Entry 6QAE (X-ray diffraction, 2.49 A resolution); this record covers chain A.

# Chain A
Name: Cholinesterase
Source organism: Homo sapiens
Notes: EC 3.1.1.8
UniProt: P06276 (CHLE_HUMAN); residues -27 to 529 here correspond to UniProt positions 1-557 (UniProt number = residue number + 28)
Chain sequence (557 residues; row label = number of the first residue in the row; numbers below 1 keep their minus sign (Met-27 is residue -27)):
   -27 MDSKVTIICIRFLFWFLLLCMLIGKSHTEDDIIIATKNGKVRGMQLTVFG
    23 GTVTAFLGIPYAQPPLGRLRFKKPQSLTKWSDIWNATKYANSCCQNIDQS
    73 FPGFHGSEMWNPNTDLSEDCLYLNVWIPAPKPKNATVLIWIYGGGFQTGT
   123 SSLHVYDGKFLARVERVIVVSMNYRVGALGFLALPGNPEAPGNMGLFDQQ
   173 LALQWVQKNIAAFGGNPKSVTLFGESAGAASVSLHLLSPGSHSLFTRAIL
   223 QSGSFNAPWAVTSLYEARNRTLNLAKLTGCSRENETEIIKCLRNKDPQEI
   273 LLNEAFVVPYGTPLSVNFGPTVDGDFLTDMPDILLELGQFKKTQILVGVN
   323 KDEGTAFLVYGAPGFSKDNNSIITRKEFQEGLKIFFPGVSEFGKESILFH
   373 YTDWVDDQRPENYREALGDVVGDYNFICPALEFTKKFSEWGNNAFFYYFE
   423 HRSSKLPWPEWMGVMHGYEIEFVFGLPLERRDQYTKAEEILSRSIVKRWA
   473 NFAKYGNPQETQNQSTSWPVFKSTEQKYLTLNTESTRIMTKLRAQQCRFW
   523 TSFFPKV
Disordered / not traced: -27 to 3
Cystine bridges: Cys65-Cys92, Cys252-Cys263, Cys400-Cys519
Glycans and other covalent adducts: N-acetylglucosamine (NAG) linked to Asn57, Asn106, Asn256, Asn485; glycan linked to Asn241, Asn341
Construct notes: conflict Asp-26 (His2 in P06276); engineered mutation Gln17 (Asn45 in P06276), Gln455 (Asn483 in P06276), Gln481 (Asn509 in P06276), Gln486 (Asn514 in P06276)
Small-molecule neighbours: HUK (butyl-[(2S)-1-[2-cycloheptylethyl(methyl)azaniumyl]-3-(1H-indol-3-yl)propan-2-yl]-methyl-azanium): Asn68, Ile69, Asp70, Trp82, Gly116, Gly117, Thr120, Ser198, Trp231, Pro285, Leu286, Ser287, Val288, Ala328, Phe329, Tyr332, Phe398, Trp430, Met437, His438, Tyr440

# In short
Chain A binds compound HUK. N-acetylglucosamine is covalently linked to Asn57, Asn106, Asn256 and Asn485.
Chain A is Cholinesterase (Homo sapiens); the structure, Human Butyrylcholinesterase in complex with
(S)-N2-butyl-N1-(2-cycloheptylethyl)-3-(1H-indol-3-yl)-N1,N2-dimethylpropane-1,2-diamine, was determined by
X-ray diffraction, deposited together with 6QAB, 6QAC and 6QAD.
